4JGZ - chains A and C of the 3 polymer chains in the assembly; structure by X-ray diffraction, 3.00 A resolution.

== Chain A ==
Molecule: Polyprotein, capsid protein VP1
From: Human coxsackievirus A16
Reference sequence: I3W9E1 (I3W9E1_9ENTO); residues 1-297 here correspond to UniProt positions 566-862 (UniProt number = residue number + 565)
Amino-acid sequence (297 residues; each row starts with the number of its first residue):
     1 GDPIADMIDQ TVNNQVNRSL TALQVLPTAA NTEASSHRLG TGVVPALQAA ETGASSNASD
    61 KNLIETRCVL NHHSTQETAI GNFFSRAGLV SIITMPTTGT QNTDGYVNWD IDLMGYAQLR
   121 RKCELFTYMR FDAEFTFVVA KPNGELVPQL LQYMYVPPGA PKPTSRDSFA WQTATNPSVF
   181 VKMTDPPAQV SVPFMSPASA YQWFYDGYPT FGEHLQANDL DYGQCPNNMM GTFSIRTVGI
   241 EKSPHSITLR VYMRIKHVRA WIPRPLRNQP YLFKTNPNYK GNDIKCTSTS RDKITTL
Disordered / not traced: 1-61, 211-218
From the paper describing this entry:
  - conformationally variable residues (order/disorder transition): N62 to H72

== Chain C ==
Molecule: Polyprotein, capsid protein VP3
From: Human coxsackievirus A16
Reference sequence: I3W9E1 (I3W9E1_9ENTO); residues 1-242 here correspond to UniProt positions 324-565 (UniProt number = residue number + 323)
Amino-acid sequence (242 residues; row label = number of the first residue in the row):
     1 GIPTELKPGT NQFLTTDDGV SAPILPGFHP TPPIHIPGEV HNLLEICRVE TILEVNNLKT
    61 NETTPMQRLC FPVSVQSKTG ELCAAFRADP GRDGPWQSTI LGQLCRYYTQ WSGSLEVTFM
   121 FAGSFMATGK MLIAYTPPGG NVPADRITAM LGTHVIWDFG LQSSVTLVVP WISNTHYRAH
   181 ARAGYFDYYT TGIITIWYQT NYVVPIGAPT TAYIVALAAA QDNFTMKLCK DTEDIEQTAN
   241 IQ
Disordered / not traced: 180-184, 237-242

== Chain A / chain C interface ==
Contacting residue pairs (162; chain A residue first):
  N62(A) - R92(C)
  N62(A) - Y185(C)
  L63(A) - R87(C)
  L63(A) - R92(C)
  L63(A) - D187(C)
  L63(A) - Y189(C)  hydrophobic
  I64(A) - F186(C)  hydrophobic
  I64(A) - D187(C)  hydrogen bond (backbone-backbone)
  I64(A) - Y188(C)
  I64(A) - Y189(C)
  E65(A) - P138(C)
  E65(A) - G139(C)  hydrogen bond (side chain-backbone)
  E65(A) - Y189(C)
  E65(A) - T191(C)  hydrogen bond (side chain-backbone)
  T66(A) - Y188(C)
  T66(A) - T190(C)
  R67(A) - T175(C)
  R67(A) - Y188(C)
  R67(A) - T190(C)
  C68(A) - S173(C)
  C68(A) - T190(C)
  V69(A) - W171(C)  hydrogen bond (backbone-side chain)
  V69(A) - S173(C)  hydrogen bond (backbone-side chain)
  V69(A) - T175(C)
  N71(A) - S112(C)
  H72(A) - T225(C)
  H73(A) - Q110(C)  hydrogen bond
  H73(A) - S112(C)
  H73(A) - T225(C)  hydrogen bond (backbone-side chain)
  H73(A) - K227(C)
  S74(A) - M226(C)
  T75(A) - N42(C)  hydrogen bond (backbone-side chain)
  E77(A) - Y108(C)  hydrogen bond (backbone-side chain)
  E77(A) - M226(C)
  E77(A) - K227(C)
  E77(A) - L228(C)  hydrogen bond (side chain-backbone)
  T78(A) - N42(C)  hydrogen bond
  T78(A) - L43(C)  hydrogen bond (backbone-backbone)
  T78(A) - L44(C)
  T78(A) - Y108(C)
  T78(A) - M226(C)
  A79(A) - H41(C)
  A79(A) - N42(C)
  I80(A) - V40(C)  hydrophobic
  I80(A) - H41(C)  hydrogen bond (backbone-backbone)
  I80(A) - N42(C)
  I80(A) - L43(C)
  F83(A) - L43(C)  hydrophobic
  F83(A) - Y107(C)  hydrophobic
  F83(A) - Y108(C)
  R86(A) - T15(C)
  R86(A) - T16(C)
  R86(A) - C229(C)
  A87(A) - T15(C)  hydrogen bond (backbone-backbone)
  A117(A) - I235(C)
  Q118(A) - Y107(C)  hydrogen bond
  Q118(A) - D231(C)
  Q118(A) - T232(C)
  Q118(A) - I235(C)
  R121(A) - Q103(C)  hydrogen bond
  R121(A) - Y107(C)  hydrogen bond
  R121(A) - T232(C)
  R121(A) - D234(C)  salt bridge
  R121(A) - I235(C)
  K122(A) - Y107(C)
  K122(A) - D231(C)  salt bridge
  L125(A) - L43(C)  hydrophobic
  F126(A) - V40(C)  hydrophobic
  R130(A) - T31(C)  hydrogen bond (side chain-backbone)
  R130(A) - P32(C)
  R130(A) - P33(C)
  E134(A) - G19(C)
  E134(A) - S21(C)  hydrogen bond
  T136(A) - F13(C)
  Y155(A) - I24(C)  hydrophobic
  Y155(A) - L25(C)  hydrophobic
  P177(A) - I24(C)
  P177(A) - L25(C)  hydrophobic
  P186(A) - N11(C)
  P187(A) - F13(C)  hydrophobic
  Q189(A) - S21(C)
  V190(A) - S21(C)
  V190(A) - A22(C)
  V190(A) - I24(C)  hydrophobic
  S191(A) - S21(C)  hydrogen bond
  S191(A) - A22(C)  hydrogen bond (backbone-backbone)
  S191(A) - P23(C)
  S191(A) - I24(C)  hydrogen bond (backbone-backbone)
  V192(A) - I24(C)  hydrophobic
  P193(A) - I24(C)
  P193(A) - F28(C)  hydrophobic
  F194(A) - F28(C)
  F194(A) - P30(C)
  F194(A) - T31(C)
  M195(A) - L25(C)  hydrophobic
  M195(A) - F28(C)  hydrophobic
  S196(A) - T31(C)  hydrogen bond (backbone-side chain)
  P197(A) - T31(C)  hydrogen bond (backbone-side chain)
  A198(A) - T31(C)
  S199(A) - P32(C)  hydrogen bond (side chain-backbone)
  S199(A) - P33(C)
  S199(A) - I34(C)  hydrogen bond (side chain-backbone)
  Y252(A) - F13(C)  hydrophobic
  R254(A) - D17(C)  hydrogen bond (side chain-backbone)
  R254(A) - D18(C)  salt bridge
  R254(A) - G19(C)  hydrogen bond (side chain-backbone)
  K256(A) - G19(C)
  K256(A) - S21(C)
  R259(A) - E39(C)  salt bridge
  A260(A) - E39(C)
  A260(A) - V40(C)  hydrogen bond (backbone-backbone)
  W261(A) - I36(C)  hydrogen bond (side chain-backbone)
  W261(A) - G38(C)
  W261(A) - E39(C)
  I262(A) - P37(C)
  I262(A) - G38(C)  hydrogen bond (backbone-backbone)
  P263(A) - G38(C)
  P263(A) - V40(C)
  P263(A) - I46(C)  hydrophobic
  L266(A) - Q103(C)
  K285(A) - E236(C)  salt bridge
  C286(A) - E62(C)
  C286(A) - R68(C)
  T287(A) - E54(C)
  T287(A) - Q97(C)
  T287(A) - S98(C)
  S288(A) - E54(C)  hydrogen bond
  S288(A) - N57(C)
  S288(A) - R68(C)  hydrogen bond (backbone-side chain)
  S288(A) - G94(C)
  S288(A) - Q97(C)
  T289(A) - N57(C)  hydrogen bond (backbone-side chain)
  T289(A) - R68(C)
  T289(A) - D93(C)
  T289(A) - G94(C)
  T289(A) - Q97(C)  hydrogen bond (backbone-side chain)
  S290(A) - N57(C)
  S290(A) - L58(C)
  S290(A) - K59(C)
  S290(A) - E62(C)  hydrogen bond
  S290(A) - R68(C)  hydrogen bond
  R291(A) - V55(C)  hydrogen bond (side chain-backbone)
  R291(A) - N57(C)  hydrogen bond (backbone-backbone)
  R291(A) - L58(C)
  R291(A) - K59(C)  hydrogen bond (backbone-backbone)
  R291(A) - A85(C)  hydrogen bond (side chain-backbone)
  R291(A) - F86(C)
  D292(A) - L58(C)
  D292(A) - K59(C)  salt bridge
  K293(A) - L58(C)
  I294(A) - V55(C)
  I294(A) - L58(C)
  I294(A) - F71(C)  hydrophobic
  I294(A) - C83(C)
  I294(A) - A84(C)  hydrophobic
  I294(A) - A85(C)  hydrogen bond (backbone-backbone)
  T295(A) - L82(C)
  T295(A) - A84(C)
  L297(A) - A85(C)  hydrophobic
  L297(A) - F86(C)
  L297(A) - R87(C)  hydrogen bond (backbone-side chain)
  L297(A) - I193(C)  hydrophobic
Interface residues without a listed pair, chain A (68 interface residues in all): N82, Y128, V138
Interface residues without a listed pair, chain C (82 interface residues in all): V20, N56, P65, P95, I100, L104, W111

== Summary ==
68 residues of chain A and 82 residues of chain C are in contact; the contacts include 43 hydrogen bonds and 6
salt bridges. Among the polar pairs are R121(A)-D234(C), K122(A)-D231(C) and R254(A)-D18(C). The paper reports
conformational variability at N62(A).
Here chain A is Polyprotein, capsid protein VP1 and chain C is Polyprotein, capsid protein VP3, both from
Human coxsackievirus A16. Entry 4JGZ (Crystal structure of human coxsackievirus A16 uncoating intermediate
(space group I222)) was determined by X-ray diffraction together with 4JGY from the same study.
